Entry 2WZR (X-ray diffraction, 3.00 A resolution); this record covers chains 1 and 4 of the 4 polymer chains in the assembly.

Chain 1:
Molecule: Polyprotein
From: Foot-and-mouth disease virus
UniProt: Q6PMU1 (Q6PMU1_9PICO); residues 1-219 here correspond to UniProt positions 725-943 (UniProt number = residue number + 724)
Sequence (219 residues; numbered 1 to 219; the number before each row is that of its first residue):
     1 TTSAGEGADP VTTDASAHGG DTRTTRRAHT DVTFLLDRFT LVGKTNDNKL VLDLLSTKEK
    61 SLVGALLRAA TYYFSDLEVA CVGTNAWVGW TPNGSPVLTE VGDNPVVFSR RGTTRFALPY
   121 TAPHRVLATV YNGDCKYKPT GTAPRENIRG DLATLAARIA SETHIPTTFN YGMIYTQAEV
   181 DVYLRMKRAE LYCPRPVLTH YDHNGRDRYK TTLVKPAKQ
Unresolved in the structure: 141-164, 219

Chain 4:
Molecule: Polyprotein
From: Foot-and-mouth disease virus
UniProt: Q6PMU1 (Q6PMU1_9PICO); residues 1-85 here correspond to UniProt positions 200-284 (UniProt number = residue number + 199)
Sequence (85 residues; numbered 1 to 85; the number before each row is that of its first residue):
     1 GAGQSSPATG SQNQSGNTGS IINNYYMQQY QNSMDTQLGD NAISGGSNEG STDTTSTHTN
    61 NTQNNDWFSK LAQSAFSGLV GALLA
Unresolved in the structure: 1-14, 41-64

Chain 1 / chain 4 interface:
Pairs across the interface - 29 pairs, chain 1 then chain 4:
  Thr1(1) with Phe76(4); Gly78(4), hydrogen bond (side chain-backbone); Leu79(4); Val80(4)
  Thr2(1) with Val80(4)
  Pro10(1) with Leu71(4), hydrophobic; Ala75(4); Phe76(4), hydrogen bond (backbone-backbone)
  Val11(1) with Phe76(4)
  Thr12(1) with Ala75(4); Phe76(4), hydrogen bond (backbone-backbone); Ser77(4)
  Thr33(1) with Gly16(4)
  Phe34(1) with Gly16(4); Asn17(4)
  Asp37(1) with Gly16(4); Asn17(4), hydrogen bond (side chain-backbone); Thr18(4)
  Asp76(1) with Asn32(4), hydrogen bond; Ser33(4), hydrogen bond
  Ala117(1) with Gln31(4)
  Pro119(1) with Ser33(4)
  Tyr120(1) with Ser33(4)
  Arg185(1) with Asn17(4)
  Lys187(1) with Thr18(4)
  Arg188(1) with Asn32(4); Ser33(4), hydrogen bond; Asp35(4), salt bridge
  Pro194(1) with Phe68(4)
Other interface residues (no listed pair), chain 1 (18 interface residues in all): Phe74, Glu78

In short:
Chain 1 and chain 4 form an interface of 18 and 15 residues respectively; the contacts include 7 hydrogen
bonds and 1 salt bridge. Polar pairs include Arg188(1)-Asp35(4), Thr1(1)-Gly78(4) and Asp37(1)-Asn17(4).
Chain 1 is Polyprotein and chain 4 is Polyprotein, both from Foot-and-mouth disease virus; the structure, The
Structure of Foot and Mouth Disease Virus Serotype SAT1, was determined by X-ray diffraction.
